Entry 1E5V (X-ray diffraction, 2.40 A resolution); this record covers chain A.

[Chain A]
Name: Dimethyl sulfoxide/trimethylamine N-oxide reductase
Source organism: Rhodobacter capsulatus
Notes: EC 1.7.2.3, 1.8.5.3
UniProtKB: Q52675 (DSTOR_RHOCA); residues -41 to 781 here correspond to UniProt positions 1-823 (UniProt number = residue number + 42)
Amino-acid sequence (823 residues; row label = number of the first residue in the row; numbers below 1 keep their minus sign (Met-41 is residue -41)):
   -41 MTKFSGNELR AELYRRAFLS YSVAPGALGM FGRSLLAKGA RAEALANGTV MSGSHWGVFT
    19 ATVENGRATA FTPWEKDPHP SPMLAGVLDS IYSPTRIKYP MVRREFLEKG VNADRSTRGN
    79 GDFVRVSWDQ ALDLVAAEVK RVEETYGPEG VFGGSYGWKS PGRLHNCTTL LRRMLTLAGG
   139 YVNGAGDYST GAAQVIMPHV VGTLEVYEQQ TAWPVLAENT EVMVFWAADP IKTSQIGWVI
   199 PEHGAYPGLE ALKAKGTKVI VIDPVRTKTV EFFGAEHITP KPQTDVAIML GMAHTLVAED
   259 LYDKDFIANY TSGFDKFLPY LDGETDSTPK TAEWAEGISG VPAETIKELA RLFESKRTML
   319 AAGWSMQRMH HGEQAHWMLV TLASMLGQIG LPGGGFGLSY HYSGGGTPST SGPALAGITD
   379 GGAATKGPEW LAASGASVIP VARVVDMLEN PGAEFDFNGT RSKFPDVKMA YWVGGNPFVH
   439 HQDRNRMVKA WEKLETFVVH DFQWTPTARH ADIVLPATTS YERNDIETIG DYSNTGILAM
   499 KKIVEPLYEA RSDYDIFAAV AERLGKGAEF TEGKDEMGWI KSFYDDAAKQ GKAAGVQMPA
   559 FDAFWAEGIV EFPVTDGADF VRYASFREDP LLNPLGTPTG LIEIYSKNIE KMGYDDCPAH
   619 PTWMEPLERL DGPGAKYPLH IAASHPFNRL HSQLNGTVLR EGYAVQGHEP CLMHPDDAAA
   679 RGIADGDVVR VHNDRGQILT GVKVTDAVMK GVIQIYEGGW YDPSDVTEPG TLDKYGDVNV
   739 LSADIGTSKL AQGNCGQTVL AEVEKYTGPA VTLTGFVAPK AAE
Disordered / not traced: -41 to 2, 381-393
Sequence notes: conflict Ser39 (Thr81 in Q52675), Ala43 (Glu85 in Q52675), Glu107 (Gln149 in Q52675), Glu234 (Asp276 in Q52675), Ile236 (Val278 in Q52675), Asp280 (Met322 in Q52675), Glu294 (Ser336 in Q52675), Gly295 (Asp337 in Q52675), Glu312 (Ile354 in Q52675), Ala374 (Ser416 in Q52675), Val456 (Ile498 in Q52675), Ala526 (Lys568 in Q52675), Ala552 (Gly594 in Q52675), Gln555 (Glu597 in Q52675)
UniProt features mapped onto this chain:
  - binding site (Mo-bis(molybdopterin guanine dinucleotide)): Tyr114 to Ser118, Ser147, Lys190, Thr191, Ile220, Asp221, Gln241 to Asp243, Trp322, Ser323, Arg326, Asn434, His438, His458, Asp459, Arg481, Asp511, His643, Pro644, His649 to Gln651, Asn737, Gly754, Gln755
Metal / ion sites: molybdenum (IV)oxide Mo: Ser147 (together with PGD)
Residues lining bound ligands:
  - molybdenum (IV)oxide (2MO): Tyr114, Trp116, Asp145, Tyr146, Ser147, His649
  - PGD (2-amino-5,6-dimercapto-7-methyl-3,7,8a,9-tetrahydro-8-oxa-1,3,9,10-tetraaza-anthracen-4-one guanosine dinucleotide), molecule 1: Met41, Trp116, Ser147, Trp184, Ala185, Ala186, Asp187, Lys190, Thr191, Gln193, Ile194, Ile220, Asp221, Pro222, Val223, Thr225, Pro238, Pro240, Gln241, Asp243, Gly321, Trp322, Ser323, Met324, Arg326, Met327, His359, Tyr360, Ser642, His643, Pro644, Phe645, Arg647, Leu648, His649, Glu715, Gln755
  - PGD, molecule 2: Tyr114, Gly115, Trp116, Lys117, Ser118, Cys125, Tyr146, Ser147, Arg326, Val431, Gly432, Gly433, Asn434, Pro435, His438, Gln440, His458, Asp459, Phe460, Thr463, Ala475, Thr476, Arg481, Asp511, Ala641, His643, Leu648, His649, Ser650, Gln651, Glu715, Val736, Asn737, Gly754, Gln755
What the authors report for this chain:
  - molybdenum (IV)oxide coordination: Ser147
  - binding site for molybdenum (IV)oxide: Tyr114, Trp116

[In short]
Bound to chain A: compound PGD and molybdenum (IV)oxide. Curated annotation (UniProt) lists 30
Mo-bis(molybdopterin guanine dinucleotide)-binding residues. From the paper: a binding site for molybdenum
(IV)oxide at Tyr114 and Trp116; molybdenum (IV)oxide coordination by Ser147.
Chain A is Dimethyl sulfoxide/trimethylamine N-oxide reductase (Rhodobacter capsulatus); the structure,
Oxidized dmso reductase exposed to hepes buffer, was determined by X-ray diffraction, deposited together with
1E60 and 1E61.
